PDB entry 3K7L | X-ray diffraction, 2.50 A resolution | chain A

[Chain A]
Protein: Atragin
From: Naja Atra
Amino-acid sequence (422 residues; numbered 192 to 613; the number before each row is that of its first residue):
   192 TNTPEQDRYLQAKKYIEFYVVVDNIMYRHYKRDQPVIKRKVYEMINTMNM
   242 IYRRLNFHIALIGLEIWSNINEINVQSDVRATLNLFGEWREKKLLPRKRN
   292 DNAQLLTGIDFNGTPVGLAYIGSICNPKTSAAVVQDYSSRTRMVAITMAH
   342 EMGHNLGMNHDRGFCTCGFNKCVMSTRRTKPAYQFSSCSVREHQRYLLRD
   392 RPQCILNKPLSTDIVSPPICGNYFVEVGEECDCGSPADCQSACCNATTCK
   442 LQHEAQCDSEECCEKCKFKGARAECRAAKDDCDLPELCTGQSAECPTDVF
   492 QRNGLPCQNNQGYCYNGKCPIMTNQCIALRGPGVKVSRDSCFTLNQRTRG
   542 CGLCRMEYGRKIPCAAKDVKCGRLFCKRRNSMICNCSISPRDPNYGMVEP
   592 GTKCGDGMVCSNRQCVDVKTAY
Unresolved in the structure: 361-373
Modified / non-standard residues: Asn-436 (glycosylation site)
Cystine bridges: Cys-316/Cys-395, Cys-356/Cys-379, Cys-411/Cys-440, Cys-422/Cys-435, Cys-424/Cys-430, Cys-434/Cys-457, Cys-448/Cys-454, Cys-453/Cys-479, Cys-466/Cys-486, Cys-473/Cys-505, Cys-498/Cys-510, Cys-517/Cys-567, Cys-532/Cys-575, Cys-542/Cys-577, Cys-545/Cys-555, Cys-562/Cys-601, Cys-595/Cys-606
Metal / ion sites: Ca2+ site 1: Glu-208, Asp-292, Cys-395, Asn-398; Zn2+ near Arg-353 (its only coordinating residue here); Ca2+ site 2: Ile-410, Asn-413, Phe-415, Glu-417, Glu-420, Asp-423; Ca2+ site 3: Asp-474, Leu-475, Glu-477, Asp-489, Val-490
Small-molecule neighbours: N-acetylglucosamine (NAG; 2-acetamido-2-deoxy-beta-D-glucopyranose): Asn-436, Thr-439, Gln-443
Reported in the primary citation:
  - Ca2+ coordination: Glu-208, Asp-292, Asn-398, Asn-413, Glu-420, Asp-423, Asp-474, Glu-477, Asp-489
  - conformationally variable residues (order/disorder transition, side-chain flip): His-341, His-351, Asn-361 to Ala-373, Tyr-374
  - post-translational modification sites: Asn-436

[In short]
Covalently linked N-acetylglucosamine: at Asn-436. Glu-208, Asp-292, Cys-395 and Asn-398 form the Ca2+ site 1.
Ile-410, Asn-413, Phe-415, Glu-417, Glu-420 and Asp-423 form the Ca2+ site 2. From the paper: Ca2+
coordination by Glu-208, Asp-292 and Asn-398 among others; a modification site at Asn-436.
Chain A is Atragin (Naja Atra); the structure, Structures of two elapid snake venom metalloproteases with
distinct activities highlight the disulfide patterns in the ..., was determined by X-ray diffraction (same
publication as 3K7N).
